Entry 4WHF (X-ray diffraction, 2.27 A resolution); this record covers chain B.

Chain B:
Name: Nuclear receptor subfamily 4 group A member 1
Source organism: Homo sapiens
Notes: fragment: ligand binding domain
UniProtKB: P22736 (NR4A1_HUMAN); residues 20-267 here correspond to UniProt positions 351-598 (UniProt number = residue number + 331)
Amino-acid sequence (257 residues; numbered 19 to 275; the number before each row is that of its first residue):
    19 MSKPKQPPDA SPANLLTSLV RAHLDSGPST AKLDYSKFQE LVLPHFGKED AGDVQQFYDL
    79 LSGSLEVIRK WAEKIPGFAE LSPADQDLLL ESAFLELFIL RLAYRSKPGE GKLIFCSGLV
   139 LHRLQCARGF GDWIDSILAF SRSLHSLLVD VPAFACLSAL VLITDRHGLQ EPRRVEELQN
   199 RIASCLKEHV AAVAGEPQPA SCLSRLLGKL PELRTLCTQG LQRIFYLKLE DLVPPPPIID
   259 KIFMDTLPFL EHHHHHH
Unresolved in the structure: 19-29, 63-65, 212-217, 268-275
Differences from the reference sequence: initiating methionine (19); expression tag (268-275)
Curated features (UniProtKB/Swiss-Prot):
  - region: Pro190 to Gly213 (Binds lipopolysaccharide), Pro253 to Thr264 (AF-2)
  - modified residue: Ser20 (Phosphoserine)
What the authors report for this chain:
  - post-translational modification sites: Ser202
  - mutagenesis - S202D: abolished binding to Nix
  - mutagenesis - S202D: abolished localization to THPN

Summary:
The paper reports that S202D abolishes binding to Nix; a modification site at Ser202.
Chain B is Nuclear receptor subfamily 4 group A member 1 (Homo sapiens); the structure, Crystal Structure of
TR3 LBD in complex with 1-(3,4,5-trihydroxyphenyl)decan-1-one, was determined by X-ray diffraction (same
publication as 4RE8, 4REE, 4REF and 4WHG).
